Entry 6X1F (X-ray diffraction, 2.70 A resolution); this record covers chains B and F of the 6 polymer chains in the assembly.

== Chain B ==
Name: Tubulin beta-2B chain
From: Sus scrofa
UniProt: A0A287AGU7 (A0A287AGU7_PIG); residue numbers follow UniProt; this construct covers 1-445
Chain sequence (445 residues; each row starts with the number of its first residue):
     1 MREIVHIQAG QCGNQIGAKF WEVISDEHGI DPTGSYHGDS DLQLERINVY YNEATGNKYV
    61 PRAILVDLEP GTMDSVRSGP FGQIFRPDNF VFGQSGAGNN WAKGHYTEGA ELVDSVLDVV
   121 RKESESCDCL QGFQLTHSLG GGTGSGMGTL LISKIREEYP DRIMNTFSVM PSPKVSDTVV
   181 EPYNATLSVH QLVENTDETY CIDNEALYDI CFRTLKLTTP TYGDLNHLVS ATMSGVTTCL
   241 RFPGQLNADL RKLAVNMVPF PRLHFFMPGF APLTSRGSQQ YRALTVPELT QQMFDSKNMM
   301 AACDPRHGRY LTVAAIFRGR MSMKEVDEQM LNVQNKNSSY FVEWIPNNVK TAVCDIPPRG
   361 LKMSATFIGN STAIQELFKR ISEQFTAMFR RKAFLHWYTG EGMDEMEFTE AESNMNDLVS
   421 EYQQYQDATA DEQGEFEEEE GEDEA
Unresolved in the structure: 1, 429-445
Metal / ion sites: Mg2+: Gln11 (together with GDP)
Ligand contacts:
  - GDP (guanosine-5'-diphosphate): Gly10, Gln11, Cys12, Gln15, Ile16, Asp67, Ala97, Asn99, Ser138, Gly140, Gly141, Gly142, Thr143, Gly144, Val169, Pro171, Val175, Asp177, Glu181, Asn204, Leu207, Tyr222, Leu225, Asn226
  - Y5M (7-methoxy-4-(2-methyl-6,7-dihydro-5H-cyclopenta[d]pyrimidin-4-yl)-3,4-dihydroquinoxalin-2(1H)-one): Val236, Cys239, Leu240, Leu246, Ala248, Lys252, Leu253, Asn256, Met257, Thr312, Val313, Ala314, Ala315, Ile316, Asn348, Lys350, Thr351, Ala352

== Chain F ==
Name: Tubulin Tyrosine Ligase
From: Gallus gallus
UniProt: E1BQ43 (E1BQ43_CHICK); numbering as in UniProt (aligned over 1-378)
Chain sequence (384 residues; numbered 1 to 384; the number before each row is that of its first residue):
     1 MYTFVVRDEN SSVYAEVSRL LLATGQWKRL RKDNPRFNLM LGERNRLPFG RLGHEPGLVQ
    61 LVNYYRGADK LCRKASLVKL IKTSPELSES CTWFPESYVI YPTNLKTPVA PAQNGIRHLI
   121 NNTRTDEREV FLAAYNRRRE GREGNVWIAK SSAGAKGEGI LISSEASELL DFIDEQGQVH
   181 VIQKYLEKPL LLEPGHRKFD IRSWVLVDHL YNIYLYREGV LRTSSEPYNS ANFQDKTCHL
   241 TNHCIQKEYS KNYGRYEEGN EMFFEEFNQY LMDALNTTLE NSILLQIKHI IRSCLMCIEP
   301 AISTKHLHYQ SFQLFGFDFM VDEELKVWLI EVNGAPACAQ KLYAELCQGI VDVAISSVFP
   361 LADTGQKTSQ PTSIFIKLHH HHHH
Unresolved in the structure: 103-125, 142-143, 151-160, 175-178, 232-234, 248-251, 363-372, 381-384
Construct notes: expression tag (379-384)
Ligand contacts: AMP-PCP (ACP; phosphomethylphosphonic acid adenylate ester): Lys74, Ile148, Lys150, Gln183, Lys184, Tyr185, Leu186, Lys198, Asp200, Arg202, Arg222, His239, Leu240, Thr241, Asn242, Asp318, Met320, Ile330, Glu331, Asn333

== How chain B and chain F interact ==
Residue-residue contacts (10; chain B residue first):
  Arg309(B) with Arg31(F)
  Leu331(B) with Pro56(F); Gly57(F)
  Gln334(B) with Arg36(F), hydrogen bond
  Asn335(B) with Arg36(F), hydrogen bond; Pro56(F); Gly57(F), hydrogen bond (side chain-backbone); Leu58(F)
  Ser338(B) with Leu30(F); Asn34(F), hydrogen bond
Also at the interface, not in a pair above, chain B (6 interface residues in all): Asn347
Also at the interface, not in a pair above, chain F (9 interface residues in all): Thr3, Glu55

== Overview ==
6 residues of chain B and 9 residues of chain F are in contact, with 4 hydrogen bonds. Among the polar pairs
are Gln334(B)-Arg36(F), Asn335(B)-Arg36(F) and Asn335(B)-Gly57(F). Bound to chain B: GDP and compound Y5M.
Chain F binds AMP-PCP.
Chain B is Tubulin beta-2B chain (Sus scrofa) and chain F is Tubulin Tyrosine Ligase (Gallus gallus); the
structure, Tubulin-RB3_SLD-TTL in complex with compound 5m, was determined by X-ray diffraction, deposited
together with 6X1C, 6X1E, 7LZ7 and 7LZ8.
